5AV5 - chains C and J of the 10 polymer chains in the assembly; structure by X-ray diffraction, 2.40 A resolution.

Chain C:
Protein: Histone H2A type 1-B/E
Source organism: Homo sapiens
UniProt: P04908 (H2A1B_HUMAN); residues 0-129 here correspond to UniProt positions 1-130 (UniProt number = residue number + 1)
Sequence (133 residues; numbered -3 to 129; the number before each row is that of its first residue; numbers below 1 keep their minus sign (Gly-3 is residue -3)):
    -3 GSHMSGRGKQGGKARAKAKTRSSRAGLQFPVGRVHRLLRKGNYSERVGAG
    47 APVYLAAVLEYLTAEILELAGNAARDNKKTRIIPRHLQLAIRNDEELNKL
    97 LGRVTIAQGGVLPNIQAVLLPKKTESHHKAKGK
Not modelled in the structure: -3 to 12, 119-129
Sequence notes: expression tag (-3 to -1)

Chain J:
Molecule: 147-nt DNA strand
Sequence (147 nucleotides; each row starts with the number of its first residue; numbers below 1 keep their minus sign (DA-73 is residue -73)):
   -73 ATCAATATCCACCTGCAGATACTACCAAAAGTGTATTTGGAAACTGCTCC
   -23 ATCAAAAGGCATGTTCAGCTGGATTCCAGCTGAACATGCCTTTTGATGGA
    27 GCAGTTTCCAAATACACTTTTGGTAGTATCTGCAGGTGGATATTGAT
Metal / ion sites: Mn2+ site 1: DG-35, DG-34; Mn2+ site 2 near DG-3 (its only coordinating residue here); Mn2+ site 3 near DG5 (its only coordinating residue here); Mn2+ site 4 near DG27 (its only coordinating residue here); Mn2+ site 5 near DG48 (its only coordinating residue here); Mn2+ site 6 near DG61 (its only coordinating residue here)

Interface between chain C and chain J:
Contacting residue pairs (13; chain C residue first):
  Arg29(C) - DG48(J)  hydrogen bond to the phosphate
  Arg29(C) - DG49(J)  salt bridge to the phosphate
  Arg42(C) - DA38(J)  hydrogen bond to the sugar
  Arg42(C) - DT39(J)  phosphate contact
  Val43(C) - DT39(J)  hydrogen bond to the phosphate
  Gly44(C) - DA38(J)  phosphate contact
  Ala45(C) - DA38(J)  hydrogen bond to the phosphate
  Lys75(C) - DC59(J)  phosphate contact
  Lys75(C) - DA60(J)  salt bridge to the phosphate
  Thr76(C) - DG58(J)  sugar contact
  Thr76(C) - DC59(J)  hydrogen bond to the phosphate
  Arg77(C) - DG58(J)  hydrogen bond to the sugar
  Arg77(C) - DC59(J)  hydrogen bond to the phosphate
Other interface residues (no listed pair), chain C (10 interface residues in all): Glu41, Lys74

Summary:
10 residues of chain C face 7 of chain J across their interface; the contacts include 7 hydrogen bonds and 2
salt bridges. Polar pairs include Arg42(C)-DA38(J), Arg77(C)-DG58(J) and Arg29(C)-DG48(J). DG-35(J) and
DG-34(J) coordinate Mn2+ site 1.
Here chain C is Histone H2A type 1-B/E (Homo sapiens) and chain J is a 147-nt DNA strand. Entry 5AV5 (human
nucleosome core particle) was determined by X-ray diffraction, deposited together with 5AV6, 5AV8, 5AV9, 5AVB
and 5AVC.
